PDB entry 4BPY | X-ray diffraction, 1.40 A resolution | chain A

[Chain A]
Name: Sco protein
Source organism: Streptomyces lividans
UniProtKB: Q93J40 (Q93J40_STRCO); numbering as in UniProt (aligned over 42-216)
Sequence (175 residues; numbered 42 to 216; the number before each row is that of its first residue):
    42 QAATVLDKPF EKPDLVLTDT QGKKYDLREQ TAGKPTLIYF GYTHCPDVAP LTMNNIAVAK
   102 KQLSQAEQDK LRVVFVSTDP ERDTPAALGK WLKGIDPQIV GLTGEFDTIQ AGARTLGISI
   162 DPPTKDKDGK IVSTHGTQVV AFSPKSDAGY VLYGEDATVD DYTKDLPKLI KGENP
Disordered / not traced: 165-176
Differences from the reference sequence: engineered mutation Ala-90 (Cys in Q93J40)
Modified / non-standard residues: Cys-86 (3-sulfinoalanine; CSD)
From the paper describing this entry:
  - conformationally variable residues (order/disorder transition): Thr-165 to His-176
  - post-translational modification sites: Cys-86
  - contacts within the chain: Cys-86/Asp-88 (hydrogen bond), Cys-86/Ala-90 (hydrogen bond)
  - mutagenesis - C86A, C90A, H176A: decreased binding to Cu(I)

[Summary]
The paper reports that C86A, C90A and H176A reduce binding to Cu(I); a modification site at Cys-86.
Chain A is Sco protein (Streptomyces lividans); the structure, Crystal structure of the C90A mutant of the Sco
copper chaperone protein from Streptomyces lividans, was determined by X-ray diffraction together with 3ZJA
and 3ZK0 from the same study.
